6AMM - chains L and H; structure by X-ray diffraction, 2.80 A resolution.

[Chain L]
Name: CAT192 Fab Light chain
Source organism: Homo sapiens
Notes: antibody fragment or engineered binder
Amino-acid sequence (215 residues; each row starts with the number of its first residue):
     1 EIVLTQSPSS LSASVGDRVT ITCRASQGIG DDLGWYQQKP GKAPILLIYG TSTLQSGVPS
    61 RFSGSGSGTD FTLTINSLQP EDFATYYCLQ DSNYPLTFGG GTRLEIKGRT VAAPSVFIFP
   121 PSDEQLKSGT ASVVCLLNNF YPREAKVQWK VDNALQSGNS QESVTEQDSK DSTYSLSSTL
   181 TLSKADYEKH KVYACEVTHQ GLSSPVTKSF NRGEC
Disulfide bonds: C23-C88, C135-C195

[Chain H]
Name: CAT192 Fab Heavy chain
Source organism: Homo sapiens
Notes: antibody fragment or engineered binder
Amino-acid sequence (227 residues; each row starts with the number of its first residue):
     1 EVQLVESGGG VVQPGRSLRL SCAASGFTFS SYGMHWVRQA PGKELEWVAV ISYDGSIKYY
    61 ADSVKGRFTI SRDNSKNTLY LQMNSLRAED TAVYYCARTG EYSGYDTDPQ YSWGQGTTVT
   121 VSSASTKGPS VFPLAPCSRS TSESTAALGC LVKDYFPEPV TVSWNSGALT SGVHTFPAVL
   181 QSSGLYSLSS VVTVPSSSLG TKTYTCNVDH KPSNTKVDKR VHHHHHH
Unresolved in the structure: 102-110, 139-142, 224-227
Disulfide bonds: C22-C96, C150-C206

[Interface between chain L and chain H]
Inter-chain disulfides: C215(L)-C137(H)
Pairs across the interface (59):
  Y36(L) with Y111(H), hydrogen bond (side chain-backbone); W113(H), hydrogen bond
  Q38(L) with Q39(H), hydrogen bond; Y95(H)
  K42(L) with Y95(H)
  A43(L) with G114(H)
  P44(L) with L45(H), hydrophobic; W113(H), hydrophobic
  L46(L) with Y111(H)
  Y49(L) with G100(H); Y111(H)
  Y87(L) with Q39(H); E44(H); L45(H), hydrophobic
  Y94(L) with H35(H); W47(H), hydrophobic; V50(H), hydrophobic; Y59(H), hydrophobic
  P95(L) with W47(H), hydrophobic
  L96(L) with H35(H); W47(H), hydrophobic
  F98(L) with L45(H); W47(H); W113(H), hydrophobic
  G99(L) with E44(H)
  F117(L) with T145(H); A147(H), hydrophobic
  F119(L) with L134(H), hydrophobic; A135(H); P136(H); A147(H)
  P120(L) with A135(H); C137(H), hydrophobic
  S122(L) with F132(H); P133(H)
  Q125(L) with F132(H); K153(H)
  S132(L) with L151(H); K153(H)
  V134(L) with L134(H), hydrophobic
  L136(L) with F176(H), hydrophobic; V191(H), hydrophobic
  N138(L) with H174(H); T193(H), hydrogen bond
  N139(L) with H174(H), hydrogen bond
  Q161(L) with V179(H); L180(H), hydrogen bond (side chain-backbone); Q181(H)
  E162(L) with V179(H)
  S163(L) with F176(H); P177(H), hydrogen bond (side chain-backbone)
  V164(L) with P177(H)
  T165(L) with F176(H)
  S175(L) with H174(H), hydrogen bond; F176(H)
  L176(L) with F176(H)
  S177(L) with F176(H)
  F210(L) with C137(H), hydrophobic
  C215(L) with C137(H), disulfide
Also at the interface, not in a pair above, chain L (42 interface residues in all): Q55, G100, I118, E124, S128, T130, D168, K208, E214
Also at the interface, not in a pair above, chain H (41 interface residues in all): V37, K43, E46, S112, Q115, E143, A146, L148, T175, S189, K219

[Overview]
Chain L and chain H form an interface of 42 and 41 residues respectively, with 1 disulfide bond and 8 hydrogen
bonds. Polar contacts include Y36(L)-Y111(H), Y36(L)-W113(H) and Q38(L)-Q39(H).
Here chain L is CAT192 Fab Light chain and chain H is CAT192 Fab Heavy chain, both from Homo sapiens. Entry
6AMM (CAT192 Fab Insertion Mutant H0/L1) was determined by X-ray diffraction, deposited together with 6AMJ,
6ANP and 6AO0.
